Entry 6OEP (electron microscopy, 3.70 A resolution); this record covers chains A and F of the 8 polymer chains in the assembly.

[Chain A]
Name: V(D)J recombination-activating protein 1
From: Mus musculus
Notes: EC 3.1.-.-, 2.3.2.27
UniProtKB: P15919 (RAG1_MOUSE); residues 1-1040 here = UniProt positions 1-1040
Sequence (1040 residues; each row starts with the number of its first residue):
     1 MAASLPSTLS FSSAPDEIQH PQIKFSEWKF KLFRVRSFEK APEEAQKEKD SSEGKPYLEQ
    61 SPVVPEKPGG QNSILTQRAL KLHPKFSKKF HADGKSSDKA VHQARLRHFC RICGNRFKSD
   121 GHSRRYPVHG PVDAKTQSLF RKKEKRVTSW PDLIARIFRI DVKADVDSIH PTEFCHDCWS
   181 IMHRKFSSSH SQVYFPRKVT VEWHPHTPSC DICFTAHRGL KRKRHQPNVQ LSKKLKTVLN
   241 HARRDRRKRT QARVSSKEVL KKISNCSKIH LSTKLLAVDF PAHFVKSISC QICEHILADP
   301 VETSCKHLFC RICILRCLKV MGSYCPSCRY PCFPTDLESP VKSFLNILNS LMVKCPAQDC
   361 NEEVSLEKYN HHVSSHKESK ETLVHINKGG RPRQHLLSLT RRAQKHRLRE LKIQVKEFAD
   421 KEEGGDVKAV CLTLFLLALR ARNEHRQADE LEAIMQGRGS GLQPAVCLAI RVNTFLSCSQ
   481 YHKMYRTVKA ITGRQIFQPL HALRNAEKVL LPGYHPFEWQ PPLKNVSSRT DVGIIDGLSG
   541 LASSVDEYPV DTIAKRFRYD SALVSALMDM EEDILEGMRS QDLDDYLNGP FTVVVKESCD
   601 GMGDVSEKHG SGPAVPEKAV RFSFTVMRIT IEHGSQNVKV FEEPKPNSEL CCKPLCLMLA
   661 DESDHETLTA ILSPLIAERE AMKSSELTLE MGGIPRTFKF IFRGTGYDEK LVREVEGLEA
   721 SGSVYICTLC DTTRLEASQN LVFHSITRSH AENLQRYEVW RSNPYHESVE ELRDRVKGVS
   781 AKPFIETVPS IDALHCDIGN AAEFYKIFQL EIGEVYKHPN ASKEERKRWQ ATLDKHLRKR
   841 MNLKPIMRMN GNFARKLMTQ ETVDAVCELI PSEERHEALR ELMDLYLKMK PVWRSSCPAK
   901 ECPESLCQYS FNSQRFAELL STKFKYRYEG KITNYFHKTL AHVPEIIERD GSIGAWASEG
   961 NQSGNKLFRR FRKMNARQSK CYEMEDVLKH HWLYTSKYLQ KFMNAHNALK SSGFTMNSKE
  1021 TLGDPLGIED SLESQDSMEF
Unresolved in the structure: 1-400, 609-612, 1009-1040
Sequence notes: engineered mutation Gln-962 (Glu in P15919)
Metal / ion sites: Ca2+ site 1: Asp-600, Gln-962 (shared with 1 residue of chain I); Ca2+ site 2: Asp-600, Asp-708 (shared with 2 residues of chain I); Zn2+: Cys-727, Cys-730, His-937, His-942
Curated features (UniProtKB/Swiss-Prot):
  - zinc finger: Cys-290 to Arg-329 (RING-type), Leu-351 to Lys-380 (RAG1-type)
  - DNA-binding region: Gly-389 to Gln-456 (NBD)
  - binding site (Zn(2+)): Cys-266, His-270, Cys-290, Cys-293, His-295, Cys-305, His-307, Cys-310, Cys-313, Cys-325, Cys-328, Cys-355, Cys-360, His-372, His-376
  - binding site (a divalent metal cation): Asp-600, Asp-708
  - site: Trp-893 (Essential for DNA hairpin formation, participates in base-stacking interactions near the cleavage site)
  - cross-link: Lys-233 (Glycyl lysine isopeptide (Lys-Gly) (interchain with G-Cter in ubiquitin))
From the paper describing this entry:
  - mutagenesis - E962Q: abolished catalytic activity (citing earlier work)
  - mutagenesis - R848A: increased catalytic activity

[Chain F]
Molecule: 50-nt DNA strand
Sequence (50 nucleotides; row label = number of the first residue in the row):
     1 CGGGTTTTTG TTAAGGGCTG TATCACTGTG TAAGACAGGC CAGATCCAGG
Unresolved in the structure: 47-50

[Chain A / chain F interface]
Contacting residue pairs - 10 pairs, chain A then chain F:
  Glu-719(A) with DA35(F), phosphate contact
  Ala-720(A) with DA35(F), phosphate contact
  Gly-722(A) with DA35(F), sugar contact
  Val-724(A) with DC36(F), phosphate contact
  Arg-773(A) with DC36(F), salt bridge to the phosphate
  Ile-846(A) with DG28(F), base contact
  Met-847(A) with DT29(F), base contact; DG30(F), base contact
  Arg-848(A) with DT29(F), base contact; DG30(F), base contact
Other interface residues (no listed pair), chain A (12 interface residues in all): Asn-443, Ser-723, Asn-850, His-1006
Other interface residues (no listed pair), chain F (7 interface residues in all): DC18, DT21

[Overview]
The interface between chain A and chain F involves 12 residues on one side and 7 on the other; the contacts
include 1 salt bridge. Its one salt-bridged contact is Arg-773(A)/DC36(F). From the paper: E962Q of chain A
abolishes catalytic activity; R848A of chain A increases catalytic activity.
Here chain A is V(D)J recombination-activating protein 1 (Mus musculus) and chain F is a 50-nt DNA strand.
Entry 6OEP (Cryo-EM structure of mouse RAG1/2 12RSS-NFC/23RSS-PRC complex (DNA1)) was determined by electron
microscopy together with 6OEM, 6OEN, 6OEO, 6OEQ, 6OER and 6V0V from the same study.
